Entry 4NN7 (X-ray diffraction, 3.77 A resolution); this record covers chains A and C of the 3 polymer chains in the assembly.

== Chain A ==
Molecule: Thymic stromal lymphopoietin
Source organism: Mus musculus
UniProt: Q9JIE6 (TSLP_MOUSE); residue numbers follow UniProt; this construct covers 20-140
Chain sequence (130 residues; each row starts with the number of its first residue):
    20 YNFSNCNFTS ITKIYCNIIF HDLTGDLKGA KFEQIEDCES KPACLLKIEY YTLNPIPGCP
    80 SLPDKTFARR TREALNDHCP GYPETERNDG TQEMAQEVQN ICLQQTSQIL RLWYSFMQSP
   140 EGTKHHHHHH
Unresolved in the structure: 103-115, 141-149
Disulfide bonds: C25-C98, C57-C63, C78-C121
Differences from the reference sequence: engineered mutation Q123 (Asn in Q9JIE6); expression tag (141-149)
Curated features (UniProtKB/Swiss-Prot):
  - site: I37 (Inserts into a conserved IL7R hydrophobic pocket, important for IL7R-binding)
  - glycosylation (N-linked (GlcNAc...) asparagine): N21, N26

== Chain C ==
Molecule: Cytokine receptor-like factor 2
Source organism: Mus musculus
Notes: fragment: extracellular domain
UniProt: Q8CII9 (CRLF2_MOUSE); numbering as in UniProt (aligned over 20-222)
Chain sequence (212 residues; each row starts with the number of its first residue):
    20 AAAVTSRGDV TVVCHDLETV EVTWGSGPDH HGAQLSLEFR YGTGALQPCP RYFLSGAGVT
    80 SGCILPAARA GLLELALRDG GGAMVFKARQ RASAWLKPRP PWNVTLLWTP DGDVTVSWPA
   140 HSYLGLDYEV QHRESNDDED AWQTTSGPCC DLTVGGLDPV RCYDFRVRAS PRAAHYGLEA
   200 QPSEWTAVTR LSGAASAASC TASGTKHHHH HH
Unresolved in the structure: 20-27, 44-52, 207-231
Disulfide bonds: C68-C82, C168-C169
Differences from the reference sequence: engineered mutation Q53 (Asn in Q8CII9); conflict V179 (Ala in Q8CII9); expression tag (223-231)
Curated features (UniProtKB/Swiss-Prot):
  - motif: P201 to T205 (WSXWS motif)
  - glycosylation: N122 (N-linked (GlcNAc...) asparagine)

== Interface between chain A and chain C ==
Residue-residue contacts - 21 pairs, chain A then chain C:
  Y34(A) - A193(C)  hydrogen bond (side chain-backbone)
  F39(A) - A192(C)  hydrophobic
  F39(A) - A193(C)  hydrophobic
  E52(A) - R108(C)
  Q53(A) - L91(C)
  Q53(A) - R108(C)  hydrogen bond (backbone-backbone)
  I54(A) - L91(C)
  D56(A) - L91(C)
  D56(A) - R110(C)  salt bridge
  C57(A) - R110(C)  hydrogen bond (backbone-side chain)
  Y133(A) - A192(C)
  Y133(A) - A193(C)
  Y133(A) - H194(C)
  Y133(A) - G196(C)
  S134(A) - R110(C)  hydrogen bond
  M136(A) - A193(C)
  M136(A) - H194(C)  hydrogen bond (backbone-side chain)
  Q137(A) - R110(C)  hydrogen bond
  Q137(A) - S112(C)  hydrogen bond
  Q137(A) - H194(C)  hydrogen bond (side chain-backbone)
  Q137(A) - Y195(C)
Also at the interface, not in a pair above, chain A (13 interface residues in all): C35, S138
Also at the interface, not in a pair above, chain C (11 interface residues in all): G90, L197

== Summary ==
The interface between chain A and chain C involves 13 residues on one side and 11 on the other, with 8
hydrogen bonds and 1 salt bridge. Polar pairs include D56(A)-R110(C), Y34(A)-A193(C) and C57(A)-R110(C).
Chain A is Thymic stromal lymphopoietin and chain C is Cytokine receptor-like factor 2, both from Mus
musculus; the structure, Cytokine receptor complex - Crystal form 2, was determined by X-ray diffraction,
deposited together with 4NN5 and 4NN6.
